PDB entry 4P6R | X-ray diffraction, 2.20 A resolution | chains A and B

# Chain A (and B)
Molecule: Tyrosinase
Organism: Bacillus megaterium
Notes: EC 1.14.18.1; chain B of this document is another copy of the same molecule, construct and numbering; everything in this record applies to it too
Reference sequence: B2ZB02 (B2ZB02_BACME); residue numbers follow UniProt; this construct covers 4-290
Sequence (287 residues; each row starts with the number of its first residue):
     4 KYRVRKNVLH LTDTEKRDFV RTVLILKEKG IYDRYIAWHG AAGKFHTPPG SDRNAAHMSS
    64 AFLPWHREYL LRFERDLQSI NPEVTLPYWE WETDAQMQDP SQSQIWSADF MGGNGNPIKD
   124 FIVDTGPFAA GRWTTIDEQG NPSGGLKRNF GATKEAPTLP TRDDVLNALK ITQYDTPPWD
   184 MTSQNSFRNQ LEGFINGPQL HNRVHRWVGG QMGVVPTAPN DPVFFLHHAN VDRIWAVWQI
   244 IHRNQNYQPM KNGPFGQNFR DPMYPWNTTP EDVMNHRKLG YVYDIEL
Ion coordination: Zn2+ site 1: H42, H60 (together with tyrosine); Zn2+ site 2: H204, H208, H231
Ligand contacts: tyrosine (TYR): H42, H60, M61, F197, P201, H204, N205, H208, R209, M215, G216, V217, V218, A221, F227
What the authors report for this chain:
  - binding site for tyrosine: H208
  - mutagenesis - R209H: decreased catalytic activity (diphenolase activity) (citing earlier work)
  - mutagenesis - R209H: increased catalytic activity (monophenolase activity) (citing earlier work)
  - catalytic residues: E195, N205 (proposed by the authors, not directly observed)
  - mutagenesis - E195L, E195R: abolished expression
  - contacts within the chain: R191-E195, N192-E195

# Interface between chain A and chain B
Pairs across the interface - 47 pairs, chain A then chain B:
  K32(A) - F258(B)
  G33(A) - F258(B)
  D36(A) - F48(B)
  R37(A) - F48(B)
  R37(A) - P265(B)
  R37(A) - Y267(B)
  R37(A) - W269(B)  hydrogen bond (side chain-backbone)
  R37(A) - N270(B)  hydrogen bond
  A40(A) - F48(B)  hydrophobic
  A40(A) - Y267(B)  hydrogen bond (backbone-side chain)
  W41(A) - Y267(B)  hydrogen bond (backbone-side chain)
  W41(A) - P268(B)  hydrogen bond (side chain-backbone)
  A44(A) - A44(B)  hydrophobic
  A44(A) - Y267(B)
  K47(A) - E141(B)  hydrogen bond (side chain-backbone)
  K47(A) - Q142(B)
  F48(A) - D36(B)
  F48(A) - R37(B)
  F48(A) - A40(B)  hydrophobic
  H49(A) - Q142(B)
  H49(A) - G143(B)
  H49(A) - N144(B)
  P52(A) - D36(B)
  P52(A) - G143(B)
  P52(A) - P145(B)
  G53(A) - P145(B)
  R75(A) - N270(B)
  I139(A) - P52(B)  hydrophobic
  E141(A) - K47(B)  hydrogen bond (backbone-side chain)
  Q142(A) - K47(B)
  Q142(A) - H49(B)
  G143(A) - H49(B)
  G143(A) - P52(B)
  N144(A) - H49(B)
  P145(A) - P52(B)
  P145(A) - G53(B)
  F258(A) - K32(B)
  F258(A) - G33(B)
  P265(A) - R37(B)
  Y267(A) - R37(B)
  Y267(A) - A40(B)  hydrogen bond (side chain-backbone)
  Y267(A) - W41(B)  hydrogen bond (side chain-backbone)
  Y267(A) - A44(B)
  P268(A) - W41(B)  hydrogen bond (backbone-side chain)
  W269(A) - R37(B)  hydrogen bond (backbone-side chain)
  N270(A) - R37(B)  hydrogen bond
  N270(A) - R75(B)
Interface residues without a listed pair, chain A (27 interface residues in all): I34, M266
Interface residues without a listed pair, chain B (27 interface residues in all): I34, I139, M266

# Overview
The chain A/chain B interface involves 27 residues from each chain; the contacts include 12 hydrogen bonds.
Polar pairs include R37(A)-W269(B), R37(A)-N270(B) and A40(A)-Y267(B). Bound to chain A: tyrosine. The Zn2+
site 1 is built by H42(A) and H60(A). The paper reports catalytic residues E195(A) and N205(A); E195L and
E195R of chain A abolish expression.
Chain A and chain B are both Tyrosinase (Bacillus megaterium); the structure, Crystal Structure of tyrosinase
from Bacillus megaterium with tyrosine in the active site, was determined by X-ray diffraction (same
publication as 4P6S and 4P6T).
